Entry 3AV1 (X-ray diffraction, 2.50 A resolution); this record covers chains G and J of the 10 polymer chains in the assembly.

[Chain G]
Molecule: Histone H2A type 1-B/E
From: Homo sapiens
UniProtKB: P04908 (H2A1B_HUMAN); residues 0-129 here correspond to UniProt positions 1-130 (UniProt number = residue number + 1)
Amino-acid sequence (133 residues; numbered -3 to 129; the number before each row is that of its first residue; numbers below 1 keep their minus sign (Gly-3 is residue -3)):
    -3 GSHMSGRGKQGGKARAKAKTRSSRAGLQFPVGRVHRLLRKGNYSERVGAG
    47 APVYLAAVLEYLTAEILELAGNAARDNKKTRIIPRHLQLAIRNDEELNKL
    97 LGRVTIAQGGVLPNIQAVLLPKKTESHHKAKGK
Disordered / not traced: -3 to 14, 119-129
Construct notes: expression tag (-3 to -1)
Curated features (UniProtKB/Swiss-Prot):
  - modified residue: Ser1 (N-acetylserine), Arg3 (Citrulline), Lys5 (N6-(2-hydroxyisobutyryl)lysine), Lys9 (N6-(2-hydroxyisobutyryl)lysine), Lys13 (N6-(beta-hydroxybutyryl)lysine), Lys36 (N6-(2-hydroxyisobutyryl)lysine), Lys74 (N6-(2-hydroxyisobutyryl)lysine), Lys75 (N6-(2-hydroxyisobutyryl)lysine), Lys95 (N6-(2-hydroxyisobutyryl)lysine), Gln104 (N5-methylglutamine), Lys118 (N6-(2-hydroxyisobutyryl)lysine), Lys119 (N6-crotonyllysine), Thr120 (Phosphothreonine), Lys125 (N6-crotonyllysine)
  - cross-link (Glycyl lysine isopeptide (Lys-Gly)): Lys13 (interchain with G-Cter in ubiquitin), Lys15 (interchain with G-Cter in ubiquitin), Lys119 (interchain with G-Cter in ubiquitin)

[Chain J]
Molecule: 146-nt DNA strand
Sequence (146 nucleotides; numbered 147 to 292; the number before each row is that of its first residue):
   147 ATCAATATCCACCTGCAGATTCTACCAAAAGTGTATTTGGAAACTGCTCC
   197 ATCAAAAGGCATGTTCAGCTGAATTCAGCTGAACATGCCTTTTGATGGAG
   247 CAGTTTCCAAATACACTTTTGGTAGAATCTGCAGGTGGATATTGAT

[Chain G / chain J interface]
Contacting residue pairs (11):
  Lys15(G) - DG177(J)  phosphate contact
  Lys15(G) - DT178(J)  phosphate contact
  Thr16(G) - DG177(J)  phosphate contact
  Arg17(G) - DG177(J)  salt bridge to the phosphate
  Arg20(G) - DT178(J)  salt bridge to the phosphate
  Gly28(G) - DA176(J)  phosphate contact
  Arg29(G) - DA176(J)  hydrogen bond to the phosphate
  Arg32(G) - DA175(J)  phosphate contact
  Arg32(G) - DA176(J)  salt bridge to the phosphate
  Arg42(G) - DG185(J)  hydrogen bond to the sugar
  Arg77(G) - DT166(J)  sugar contact
Also at the interface, not in a pair above, chain G (10 interface residues in all): Glu41
Also at the interface, not in a pair above, chain J (7 interface residues in all): DT184

[Summary]
10 residues of chain G and 7 residues of chain J are in contact; the contacts include 2 hydrogen bonds and 3
salt bridges. Polar pairs include Arg42(G)-DG185(J), Arg29(G)-DA176(J) and Arg17(G)-DG177(J).
Chain G is Histone H2A type 1-B/E (Homo sapiens) and chain J is a 146-nt DNA strand; the structure, The human
nucleosome structure containing the histone variant H3.2, was determined by X-ray diffraction (same
publication as 3AV2).
